5WNP - chains A and D of the 23 polymer chains in the assembly; structure by X-ray diffraction, 3.30 A resolution.

== Chain A ==
Molecule: 16S Ribosomal RNA rRNA
Source organism: Thermus thermophilus (strain HB8 / ATCC 27634 / DSM 579)
Sequence (1522 nucleotides; row label = number of the first residue in the row; note: 42 numbers in that range are skipped by the numbering (no residue carries them; nothing is unmodelled there); a row labelled like 190A-190L holds insertion residues (190A, then the next letters in order); numbering starts at 0):
     0 UUUGUUGGAG AGUUUGAUCC UGGCUCAGGG UGAACGCUGG CGGCGUGCCU AAGACAUGCA
    60 AGUCGUGCGG G
    73 CCGCGGGGUU UU
    88 ACUCCG
    95 UGGUC
   101 AGCGGCGGAC GGGUGAGUAA CGCGUGGGU
  129A G
   130 ACCUACCCGG AAGAGGGGGA CAACCCGGGG AAACUCGGGC UAAUCCCCCA UGUGGACCCG
   190 C
190A-190L CCCUUGGGGUGU
   191 GUCCAAAGGG CUUU
   216 GCCCGCUUCC GGAUGGGCCC GCGUCCCAUC AGCUAGUUGG UGGGGUAAUG GCCCACCAAG
   276 GCGACGACGG GUAGCCGGUC UGAGAGGAUG GCCGGCCACA GGGGCACUGA GACACGGGCC
   336 CCACUCCUAC GGGAGGCAGC AGUUAGGAAU CUUCCGCAAU GGGCGCAAGC CUGACGGAGC
   396 GACGCCGCUU GGAGGAAGAA GCCCUUCGGG GUGUAAACUC CUGAA
   442 CCCGGGACGA AACCCCCGAC GA
   474 GGGGACUGAC GGUACCGGG
   494 GUAAUAGCGC CGGCCAACUC CGUGCCAGCA GCCGCGGUAA UACGGAGGGC GCGAGCGUUA
   554 CCCGGAUUCA CUGGGCGUAA AGGGCGUGUA GGCGGCCUGG GGCGUCCCAU GUGAAAGACC
   614 ACGGCUCAAC CGUGGGGGAG CGUGGGAUAC GCUCAGGCUA GACGGUGGGA GAGGGUGGUG
   674 GAAUUCCCGG AGUAGCGGUG AAAUGCGCAG AUACCGGGAG GAACGCCGAU GGCGAAGGCA
   734 GCCACCUGGU CCACCCGUGA CGCUGAGGCG CGAAAGCGUG GGGAGCAAAC CGGAUUAGAU
   794 ACCCGGGUAG UCCACGCCCU AAACGAUGCG CGCUAGGUCU CUGGGUCU
   848 CCUGGGGGCC GAAGCUAACG CGUUAAGCGC GCCGCCUGGG GAGUACGGCC GCAAGGCUGA
   908 AACUCAAAGG AAUUGACGGG GGCCCGCACA AGCGGUGGAG CAUGUGGUUU AAUUCGAAGX
   968 AACGCGAAGA ACCUUACCAG GCCUUGACAU GCUAGG
 1003A G
  1004 AACCCGGGUG AAAGCCUGGG GUGCCCC
1030A-1030D GCGA
  1031 GGGGAGCCCU AGCACAGGUG CUGCAUGGCC GUCGUCAGCU CGUGCCGUGA GGUGUUGGGU
  1091 UAAGUCCCGC AACGAGCGCA ACCCCCGCCG UUAGUUGCCA GCGGUUCGGC CGGGCACUCU
  1151 AACGGGACUG CCCGCGAAA
  1171 GCGGGAGGAA GGAGGGGACG ACGUCUGGUC AGCAUGGCCC UUACGGCCUG GGCGACACAC
  1231 GUGCUACAAU GCCCACUACA AAGCGAUGCC ACCCGGCAAC GGGGAGCUAA UCGCAAAAAG
  1291 GUGGGCCCAG UUCGGAUUGG GGUCUGCAAC CCGACCCCAU GAAGCCGGAA UCGCUAGUAA
  1351 UCGCGGAUCA G
 1361A C
  1362 CAUGCCGCGG UGAAUACGUU CCCGGGCCUU GUACACACXG CCXGUXACGC CAUGGGAGCG
  1422 GGCUCUACCC GAAGUCGCCG GG
  1446 AGCCUACGGG
  1459 CAGGCGCCGA GGGUAGGGCC CGUGACUGGG GCGAAGUCGU AACAAGGUAG CUGUACCGGA
  1519 AGGUGCGGCU GGAUCCACUC CUUUCU
Disordered / not traced: 0-4, 1534-1538
Modified residues: PSU (pseudouridine-5'-monophosphate) at position 516, 7MG (7N-methyl-8-hydroguanosine-5'-monophosphate) at position 527, M2G (N2-dimethylguanosine-5'-monophosphate) at position 966, 5MC (5-methylcytidine-5'-monophosphate) at position 967, 2MG (2N-methylguanosine-5'-monophosphate) at position 1207, 5MC (5-methylcytidine-5'-monophosphate) at position 1400, 4OC (4n,o2'-methylcytidine-5'-monophosphate) at position 1402, 5MC (5-methylcytidine-5'-monophosphate) at position 1404, 5MC (5-methylcytidine-5'-monophosphate) at position 1407, UR3 (3-methyluridine-5'-monophoshate) at position 1498, MA6 (6N-dimethyladenosine-5'-monophoshate) at position 1518, MA6 (6N-dimethyladenosine-5'-monophoshate) at position 1519, PSU (pseudouridine-5'-monophosphate) at position 1540, PSU (pseudouridine-5'-monophosphate) at position 1541
Construct notes: conflict C1534 (A132811 in 55771382), A1535 (C132812 in 55771382)
Ion coordination: Mg2+ site 1: U5, G6 (shared with Ser83(D) of chain D); K+ site 1 near U14 (its only coordinating residue here); Mg2+ site 2 near G15 (its only coordinating residue here); Mg2+ site 3 near G21 (its only coordinating residue here); Mg2+ site 4 near G28 (its only coordinating residue here); Mg2+ site 5 near G46 (its only coordinating residue here); Mg2+ site 6 near A53 (its only coordinating residue here); Mg2+ site 7 near G61 (its only coordinating residue here); Mg2+ site 8: G70, U98; Mg2+ site 9 near U81 (its only coordinating residue here); Mg2+ site 10 near U83 (its only coordinating residue here); Mg2+ site 11 near G107 (its only coordinating residue here); 14 more K+ sites not listed; 77 more Mg2+ sites not listed

== Chain D ==
Protein: 30S ribosomal protein S4
Source organism: Thermus thermophilus (strain HB8 / ATCC 27634 / DSM 579)
UniProtKB: P80373 (RS4_THET8); numbering as in UniProt (aligned over 2-209)
Amino-acid sequence (208 residues; numbered 2 to 209; the number before each row is that of its first residue):
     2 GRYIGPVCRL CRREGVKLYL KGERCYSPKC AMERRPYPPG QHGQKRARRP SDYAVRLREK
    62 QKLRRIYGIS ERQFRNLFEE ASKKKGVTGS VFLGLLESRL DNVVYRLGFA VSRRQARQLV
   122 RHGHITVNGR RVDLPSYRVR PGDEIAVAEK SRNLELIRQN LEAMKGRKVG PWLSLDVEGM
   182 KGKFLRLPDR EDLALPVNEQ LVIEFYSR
Ion coordination: Zn2+: Cys9, Cys12, Cys26, Cys31; Mg2+ site 1: Ser83 (shared with U5(A), G6(A) of chain A); Mg2+ site 2 near Thr89 (its only coordinating residue here)
Curated features (UniProtKB/Swiss-Prot):
  - binding site (Zn(2+)): Cys9, Cys12, Cys26, Cys31

== Interface between chain A and chain D ==
Residue-residue contacts - 115 pairs, chain A then chain D:
  A8(A) - Arg57(D)  base contact
  A8(A) - Glu205(D)  hydrogen bond to the base
  A8(A) - Ser208(D)  hydrogen bond to the base
  A8(A) - Arg209(D)  hydrogen bond to the base
  A26(A) - Arg209(D)  sugar contact
  G28(A) - Arg76(D)  salt bridge to the phosphate
  C400(A) - Arg73(D)  salt bridge to the phosphate
  C401(A) - Arg73(D)  salt bridge to the phosphate
  C401(A) - Asn77(D)  hydrogen bond to the phosphate
  G402(A) - Gln74(D)  phosphate contact
  G402(A) - Leu135(D)  sugar contact
  G402(A) - Ser137(D)  hydrogen bond to the phosphate
  C403(A) - Gln74(D)  hydrogen bond to the phosphate
  C403(A) - Arg122(D)  hydrogen bond to the sugar
  C403(A) - Pro136(D)  phosphate contact
  C403(A) - Ser137(D)  hydrogen bond to the phosphate
  U404(A) - Gly2(D)  base contact
  U404(A) - Arg3(D)  phosphate contact
  U404(A) - Arg118(D)  salt bridge to the phosphate
  U404(A) - Arg122(D)  phosphate contact
  U405(A) - Gly2(D)  base contact
  U405(A) - Arg3(D)  salt bridge to the phosphate
  G406(A) - Ile5(D)  sugar contact
  G406(A) - Gln119(D)  hydrogen bond to the sugar
  G407(A) - Ile5(D)  phosphate contact
  G407(A) - Ser113(D)  phosphate contact
  G407(A) - Arg115(D)  salt bridge to the phosphate
  G407(A) - Gln116(D)  hydrogen bond to the sugar
  G407(A) - Gln119(D)  hydrogen bond to the sugar
  A408(A) - Leu21(D)  phosphate contact
  A408(A) - Lys22(D)  phosphate contact
  A408(A) - Ser113(D)  hydrogen bond to the phosphate
  A408(A) - Gln116(D)  sugar contact
  G409(A) - Lys22(D)  phosphate contact
  G409(A) - Glu24(D)  phosphate contact
  G409(A) - Arg25(D)  phosphate contact
  G410(A) - Lys22(D)  hydrogen bond to the base
  G410(A) - Arg25(D)  salt bridge to the phosphate
  G410(A) - Lys30(D)  salt bridge to the phosphate
  A411(A) - Arg25(D)  salt bridge to the phosphate
  A411(A) - Lys30(D)  salt bridge to the phosphate
  A412(A) - Arg35(D)  salt bridge to the phosphate
  G413(A) - Arg35(D)  hydrogen bond to the base
  C419(A) - Gln42(D)  sugar contact
  G425(A) - Gln45(D)  hydrogen bond to the phosphate
  G426(A) - Arg36(D)  salt bridge to the phosphate
  G426(A) - Tyr38(D)  hydrogen bond to the phosphate
  G426(A) - Gly41(D)  phosphate contact
  G426(A) - Gln42(D)  hydrogen bond to the sugar
  G426(A) - Gln45(D)  phosphate contact
  U427(A) - Arg13(D)  salt bridge to the phosphate
  U427(A) - Arg36(D)  salt bridge to the phosphate
  U427(A) - Pro40(D)  phosphate contact
  U427(A) - Gly41(D)  hydrogen bond to the phosphate
  G428(A) - Pro7(D)  phosphate contact
  G428(A) - Arg13(D)  phosphate contact
  G428(A) - Arg36(D)  hydrogen bond to the sugar
  U429(A) - Lys22(D)  hydrogen bond to the phosphate
  U429(A) - Arg25(D)  base contact
  U429(A) - Ala32(D)  phosphate contact
  U429(A) - Arg36(D)  salt bridge to the phosphate
  A430(A) - Pro7(D)  phosphate contact
  A430(A) - Val8(D)  hydrogen bond to the phosphate
  A430(A) - Cys9(D)  hydrogen bond to the phosphate
  A430(A) - Arg10(D)  phosphate contact
  A430(A) - Lys22(D)  salt bridge to the phosphate
  C436(A) - Glu156(D)  sugar contact
  U437(A) - Gln119(D)  base contact
  U437(A) - His123(D)  hydrogen bond to the sugar
  U437(A) - His125(D)  hydrogen bond to the sugar
  U437(A) - Leu155(D)  phosphate contact
  G438(A) - His125(D)  salt bridge to the phosphate
  C489(A) - Arg132(D)  salt bridge to the phosphate
  G490(A) - Arg132(D)  salt bridge to the phosphate
  A496(A) - Gln119(D)  base contact
  A496(A) - His123(D)  base contact
  C508(A) - Arg209(D)  salt bridge to the phosphate
  A509(A) - Ser52(D)  hydrogen bond to the phosphate
  A509(A) - Tyr54(D)  phosphate contact
  A509(A) - Ala55(D)  sugar contact
  C511(A) - His43(D)  hydrogen bond to the base
  C511(A) - Arg49(D)  salt bridge to the phosphate
  U512(A) - Gln42(D)  hydrogen bond to the sugar
  U512(A) - His43(D)  sugar contact
  U512(A) - Lys46(D)  salt bridge to the phosphate
  G540(A) - Gln42(D)  hydrogen bond to the base
  G540(A) - His43(D)  base contact
  G541(A) - Gly41(D)  sugar contact
  G541(A) - Gln42(D)  hydrogen bond to the sugar
  G542(A) - Arg10(D)  salt bridge to the phosphate
  G542(A) - Arg14(D)  hydrogen bond to the phosphate
  G542(A) - Gly41(D)  sugar contact
  C543(A) - Arg10(D)  salt bridge to the phosphate
  C543(A) - Arg14(D)  salt bridge to the phosphate
  C543(A) - Arg59(D)  phosphate contact
  G544(A) - Arg59(D)  salt bridge to the phosphate
  G544(A) - Gln62(D)  hydrogen bond to the phosphate
  G544(A) - Arg66(D)  salt bridge to the phosphate
  C545(A) - Lys61(D)  salt bridge to the phosphate
  C545(A) - Gln62(D)  hydrogen bond to the phosphate
  C545(A) - Arg65(D)  salt bridge to the phosphate
  C545(A) - Glu72(D)  phosphate contact
  G546(A) - Tyr4(D)  base contact
  G546(A) - Arg65(D)  salt bridge to the phosphate
  G546(A) - Glu72(D)  hydrogen bond to the phosphate
  G546(A) - Arg73(D)  hydrogen bond to the phosphate
  A547(A) - Gly2(D)  hydrogen bond to the phosphate
  G616(A) - Arg141(D)  salt bridge to the phosphate
  U619(A) - Arg132(D)  base contact
  U619(A) - Val133(D)  base contact
  U619(A) - Asp134(D)  hydrogen bond to the base
  U619(A) - Leu135(D)  base contact
  C620(A) - Leu135(D)  base contact
  C620(A) - Ser137(D)  hydrogen bond to the base
  C620(A) - Tyr138(D)  sugar contact
Interface residues without a listed pair, chain A (49 interface residues in all): C435, A439, G491, C613
Interface residues without a listed pair, chain D (69 interface residues in all): Gly6, Leu58, Ser71, Lys84, Val112, Arg139, Lys151, Phe206

== In short ==
The interface between chain A and chain D involves 49 residues on one side and 69 on the other; the contacts
include 37 hydrogen bonds and 31 salt bridges. Polar pairs include A8(A)-Glu205(D), A8(A)-Ser208(D) and
A8(A)-Arg209(D). UniProt lists 4 Zn2+-binding residues on chain D.
Chain A is 16S Ribosomal RNA rRNA and chain D is 30S ribosomal protein S4, both from Thermus thermophilus
(strain HB8 / ATCC 27634 / DSM 579); the structure, Crystal Structure of 30S ribosomal subunit from Thermus
thermophilus, was determined by X-ray diffraction together with 5WNQ, 5WNR, 5WNS, 5WNT, 5WNU and 5WNV from the
same study.
